7VG3 - chains A and C of the 3 polymer chains in the assembly; structure by electron microscopy, 3.73 A resolution.

[Chain A]
Name: Dicer-like 3
Source organism: Arabidopsis thaliana
Reference sequence: F4J0I5 (F4J0I5_ARATH); numbering as in UniProt (aligned over 1-1570)
Chain sequence (1621 residues; each row starts with the number of its first residue; numbers below 1 keep their minus sign (Met-50 is residue -50)):
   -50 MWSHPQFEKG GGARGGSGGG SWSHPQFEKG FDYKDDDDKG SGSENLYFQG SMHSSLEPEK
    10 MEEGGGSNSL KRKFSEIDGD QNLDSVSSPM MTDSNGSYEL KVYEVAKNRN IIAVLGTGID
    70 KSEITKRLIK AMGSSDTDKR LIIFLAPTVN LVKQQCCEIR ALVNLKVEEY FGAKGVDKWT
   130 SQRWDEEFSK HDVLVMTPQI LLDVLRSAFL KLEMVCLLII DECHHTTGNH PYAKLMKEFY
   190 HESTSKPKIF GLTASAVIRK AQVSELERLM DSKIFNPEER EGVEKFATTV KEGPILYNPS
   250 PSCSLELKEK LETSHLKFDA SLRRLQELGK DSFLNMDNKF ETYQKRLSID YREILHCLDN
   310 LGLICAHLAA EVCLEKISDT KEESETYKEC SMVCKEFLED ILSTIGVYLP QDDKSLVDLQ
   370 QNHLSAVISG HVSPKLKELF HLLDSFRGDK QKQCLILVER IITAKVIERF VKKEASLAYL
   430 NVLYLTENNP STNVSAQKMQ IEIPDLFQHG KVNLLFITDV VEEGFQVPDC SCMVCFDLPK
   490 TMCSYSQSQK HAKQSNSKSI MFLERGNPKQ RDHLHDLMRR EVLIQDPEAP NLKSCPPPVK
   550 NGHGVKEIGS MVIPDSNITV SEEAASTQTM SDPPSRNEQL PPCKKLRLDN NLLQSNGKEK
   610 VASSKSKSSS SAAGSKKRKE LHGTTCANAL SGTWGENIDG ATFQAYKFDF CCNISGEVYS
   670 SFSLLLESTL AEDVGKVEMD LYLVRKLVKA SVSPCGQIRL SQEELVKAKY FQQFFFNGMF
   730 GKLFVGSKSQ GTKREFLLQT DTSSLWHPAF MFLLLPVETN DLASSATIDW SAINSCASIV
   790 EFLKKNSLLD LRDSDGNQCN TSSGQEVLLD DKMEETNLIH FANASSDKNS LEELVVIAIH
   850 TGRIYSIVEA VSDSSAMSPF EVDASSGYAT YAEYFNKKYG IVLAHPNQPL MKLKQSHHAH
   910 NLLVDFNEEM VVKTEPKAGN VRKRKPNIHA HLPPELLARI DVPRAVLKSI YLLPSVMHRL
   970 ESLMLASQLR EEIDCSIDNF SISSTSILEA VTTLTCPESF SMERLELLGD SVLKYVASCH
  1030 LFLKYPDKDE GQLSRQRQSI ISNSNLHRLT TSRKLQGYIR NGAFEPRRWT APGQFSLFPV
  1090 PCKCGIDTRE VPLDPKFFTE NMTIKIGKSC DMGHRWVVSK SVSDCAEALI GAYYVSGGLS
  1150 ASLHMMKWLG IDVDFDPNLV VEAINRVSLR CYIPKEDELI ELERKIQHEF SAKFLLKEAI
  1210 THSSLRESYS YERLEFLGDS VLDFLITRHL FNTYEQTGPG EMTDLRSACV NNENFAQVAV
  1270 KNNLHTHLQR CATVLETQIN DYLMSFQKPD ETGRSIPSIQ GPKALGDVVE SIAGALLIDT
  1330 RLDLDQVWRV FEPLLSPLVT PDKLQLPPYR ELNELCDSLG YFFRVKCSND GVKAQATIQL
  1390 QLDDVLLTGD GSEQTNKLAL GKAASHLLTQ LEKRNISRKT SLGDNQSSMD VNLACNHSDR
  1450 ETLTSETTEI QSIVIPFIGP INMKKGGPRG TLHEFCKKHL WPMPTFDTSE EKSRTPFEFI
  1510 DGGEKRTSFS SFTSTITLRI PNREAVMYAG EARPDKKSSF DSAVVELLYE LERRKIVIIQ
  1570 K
Disordered / not traced: -50 to 620, 796-825, 871-875, 920-929, 1182-1185, 1299-1301, 1427-1457, 1564-1570
Sequence notes: initiating methionine (-50); expression tag (-49 to 0)
Ion coordination: Ca2+ site 1: Glu1015 (shared with 1 residue of chain D); Zn2+: Cys1091, Cys1093, Cys1119, His1123; Ca2+ site 2: Glu1224, Asp1316, Glu1319 (shared with U25(C) of chain C)
Reported in the primary citation:
  - mutagenesis - K695A/K903A/K957A, H909A: decreased catalytic activity
  - mutagenesis - E1015A/D1019A/D1133A/E1136A: abolished catalytic activity on 23-nt sRNAs
  - mutagenesis - E1224A/D1228A/D1316A/E1319A: abolished catalytic activity

[Chain C]
Molecule: TAS1a RNA forward strand (5'-phosphorylated)
Sequence (30 nucleotides; numbered 1 to 30; the number before each row is that of its first residue):
     1 UACAAGCGAA UGAGUCAUUC AUCCUAAGUC
Ion coordination: Ca2+: U25 (shared with Glu1224(A), Asp1316(A), Glu1319(A) of chain A)

[Interface between chain A and chain C]
Contacting residue pairs (49):
  Lys625(A) - U15(C)  phosphate contact
  Lys625(A) - C16(C)  phosphate contact
  Lys626(A) - C16(C)  phosphate contact
  Lys626(A) - A17(C)  salt bridge to the phosphate
  Lys628(A) - U15(C)  hydrogen bond to the sugar
  Arg852(A) - A2(C)  base contact
  Lys903(A) - U1(C)  phosphate contact
  Gln904(A) - A2(C)  hydrogen bond to the sugar
  Ser905(A) - A2(C)  hydrogen bond to the sugar
  His906(A) - U1(C)  salt bridge to the phosphate
  His906(A) - A2(C)  phosphate contact
  His906(A) - C3(C)  phosphate contact
  His907(A) - C3(C)  salt bridge to the phosphate
  Arg931(A) - U1(C)  hydrogen bond to the base
  Asn936(A) - U1(C)  sugar contact
  Asn936(A) - A2(C)  phosphate contact
  Ile937(A) - A2(C)  hydrogen bond to the phosphate
  Lys957(A) - U1(C)  salt bridge to the phosphate
  Leu1003(A) - A13(C)  sugar contact
  Leu1003(A) - G14(C)  phosphate contact
  Glu1039(A) - U25(C)  phosphate contact
  Glu1039(A) - A26(C)  phosphate contact
  Gly1040(A) - A26(C)  sugar contact
  Ser1043(A) - U25(C)  hydrogen bond to the sugar
  Arg1044(A) - A27(C)  sugar contact
  Arg1046(A) - U25(C)  sugar contact
  Arg1076(A) - A4(C)  salt bridge to the phosphate
  Phe1087(A) - A4(C)  sugar contact
  Glu1224(A) - U25(C)  phosphate contact
  Glu1224(A) - A26(C)  phosphate contact
  Asp1228(A) - C24(C)  hydrogen bond to the sugar
  Asp1228(A) - U25(C)  sugar contact
  Ser1256(A) - C23(C)  hydrogen bond to the sugar
  Val1259(A) - C24(C)  sugar contact
  Asn1260(A) - C23(C)  phosphate contact
  Asn1260(A) - C24(C)  phosphate contact
  Asn1261(A) - C24(C)  phosphate contact
  Pro1356(A) - U22(C)  sugar contact
  Arg1359(A) - U22(C)  sugar contact
  Asn1362(A) - C20(C)  sugar contact
  Lys1406(A) - U22(C)  salt bridge to the phosphate
  Lys1406(A) - C23(C)  phosphate contact
  Arg1515(A) - G8(C)  salt bridge to the phosphate
  Phe1518(A) - C7(C)  base contact
  Phe1521(A) - A9(C)  sugar contact
  Pro1543(A) - G8(C)  sugar contact
  Asp1544(A) - G8(C)  phosphate contact
  Asp1544(A) - A9(C)  phosphate contact
  Lys1545(A) - A9(C)  hydrogen bond to the phosphate
Interface residues without a listed pair, chain A (49 interface residues in all): Val693, His909, Thr1004, Val1127, Asp1232, Asp1316, Glu1319, Tyr1358, Thr1516, Ser1517, Ser1519, Lys1546
Interface residues without a listed pair, chain C (22 interface residues in all): G6, A10, A21

[In short]
49 residues of chain A and 22 residues of chain C are in contact; the contacts include 9 hydrogen bonds and 7
salt bridges. Polar contacts include Arg931(A)-U1(C), Lys628(A)-U15(C) and Gln904(A)-A2(C). The paper reports
that K695A/K903A/K957A and H909A of chain A reduce catalytic activity; E1015A/D1019A/D1133A/E1136A of chain A
abolish catalytic activity on 23-nt sRNAs.
Here chain A is Dicer-like 3 (Arabidopsis thaliana) and chain C is TAS1a RNA forward strand
(5'-phosphorylated). Entry 7VG3 (Cryo-EM structure of Arabidopsis DCL3 in complex with a 30-bp RNA) was
determined by electron microscopy (same publication as 7VG2).
